1GSX - chain A; structure by X-ray diffraction, 1.79 A resolution.

[Chain A]
Protein: Photoactive yellow protein
From: Ectothiorhodospira halophila
Reference sequence: P16113 (PYP_ECTHA); residue numbers follow UniProt; this construct covers 1-125
Chain sequence (125 residues; each row starts with the number of its first residue):
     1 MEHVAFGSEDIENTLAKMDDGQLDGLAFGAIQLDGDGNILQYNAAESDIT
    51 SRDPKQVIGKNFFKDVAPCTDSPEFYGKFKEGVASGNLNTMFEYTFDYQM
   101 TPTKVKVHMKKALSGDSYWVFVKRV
Not modelled in the structure: 1-3
Sequence notes: engineered mutation Ser47 (Gly in P16113), Ser51 (Gly in P16113)
UniProt features mapped onto this chain:
  - modified residue: Cys69 (S-(4-hydroxycinnamyl)cysteine)
Glycans and other covalent adducts: 4'-hydroxycinnamic acid (HC4) linked to Cys69
Residues lining bound ligands: 4'-hydroxycinnamic acid (HC4): Ile31, Tyr42, Glu46, Thr50, Arg52, Phe62, Val66, Ala67, Pro68, Thr70, Phe96, Asp97, Tyr98
Reported in the primary citation:
  - contacts within the chain: Ser47-Arg52 (hydrogen bond)
  - interface residues: Asp48, Lys60
  - conformationally variable residues (loop rearrangement): Pro54 to Gln56

[In short]
4'-hydroxycinnamic acid is covalently linked to Cys69. From the paper: interface residues Asp48 and Lys60;
conformational variability at Pro54.
Chain A is Photoactive yellow protein (Ectothiorhodospira halophila); the structure, Crystal structure of the
P65 crystal form of photoactive yellow protein G47S/G51S mutant, was determined by X-ray diffraction together
with 1GSV and 1GSW from the same study.
